9FIB - chains B and H of the 16 polymer chains in the assembly; structure by electron microscopy, 2.30 A resolution.

== Chain B ==
Molecule: 16S rRNA
Source organism: Escherichia coli
Sequence (1083 nucleotides; row label = number of the first residue in the row; note: 459 numbers in that range are skipped by the numbering (no residue carries them; nothing is unmodelled there)):
     1 AAAUUGAAGA GUUUGAUCAU GGCUCAGAUU GAACGCUGGC GGCAGGCCUA ACACAUGCAA
    61 GUCGAACGGU AACAGGAAGA AGCUUGCUUC UUUGCUGACG AGUGGCGGAC GGGUGAGUAA
   121 UGUCUGGGAA ACUGCCUGAU GGAGGGGGAU AACUACUGGA AACGGUAGCU AAUACCGCAU
   181 AACGUCGCAA GACCAAAGAG GGGGACCUUC GGGCCUCUUG CCAUCGGAUG UGCCCAGAUG
   241 GGAUUAGCUA GUAGGUGGGG UAACGGCUCA CCUAGGCGAC GAUCCCUAGC UGGUCUGAGA
   301 GGAUGACCAG CCACACUGGA ACUGAGACAC GGUCCAGACU CCUACGGGAG GCAGCAGUGG
   361 GGAAUAUUGC ACAAUGGGCG CAAGCCUGAU GCAGCCAUGC CGCGUGUAUG AAGAAGCCCU
   421 UCGGGUUGUA AAGUACUUUC AGCGGGGAGG AAGGGAGUAA AGUUAAUACC UUUGCUCAUU
   481 GACGUUACCC GCAGAAGAAG CACCGGCUAA CUCCGUGCCA GCAGCCXCGG UAAUACGGAG
   541 GGUGCAAGCG UUAAUCGGAA UUACUGGGCG UAAAGCGCAC GCAGGCGGUU UGUUAAGUCA
   601 GAUGUGAAAU CCCCGGGCUC AACCUGGGAA CUGCAUCUGA UACUGGCAAG CUUGAGUCUC
   661 GUAGAGGGGG GUAGAAUUCC AGGUGUAGCG GUGAAAUGCG UAGAGAUCUG GAGGAAUACC
   721 GGUGGCGAAG GCGGCCCCCU GGACGAAGAC UGACGCUCAG GUGCGAAAGC GUGGGGAGCA
   781 AACAGGAUUA GAUACCCUGG UAGUCCACGC CGUAAACGAU GUCGACUUGG AGGUUGUGCC
   841 CUUGAGGCGU GGCUUCCGGA GCUAACGCGU UAAGUCGACC GCCUGGGGAG UACGGCCGCA
   901 AGGUUAAAAC UCAAAUGAAU UGACGGGGG
  1389 CUUGUACACA CCGCCCGUXA CACCAUGGGA GUGGGUUGCA AAAGAAGUAG GUAGCUUAAC
  1449 CUUCGGGAGG GCGCUUACCA CUUUGUGAUU CAUGACUGGG GUGAAGUCGU AACAAGGUAA
  1509 CCGUAGGGGA ACCUGCGGUU GGAUCACCUC CUUA
Disordered / not traced: 79-92, 205-213, 841-845, 1389, 1534-1542
Modified / non-standard residues: PSU (pseudouridine-5'-monophosphate) at position 516, G7M (N7-methyl-guanosine-5'-monophosphate) at position 527, 4OC (4n,o2'-methylcytidine-5'-monophosphate) at position 1402, 5MC (5-methylcytidine-5'-monophosphate) at position 1407, UR3 (3-methyluridine-5'-monophoshate) at position 1498, 2MG (2N-methylguanosine-5'-monophosphate) at position 1516, MA6 (6N-dimethyladenosine-5'-monophoshate) at position 1518, MA6 (6N-dimethyladenosine-5'-monophoshate) at position 1519
Bound ions: K+ site 1: U5 (shared with 5 residues of chain D); K+ site 2: G11, U12, G21, G22; Mg2+ site 1 near G21 (its only coordinating residue here); Mg2+ site 2: C48, G115; Mg2+ site 3: A59, C386, U387; K+ site 3: G61, U62, G104, G105; Mg2+ site 4 near G100 (its only coordinating residue here); K+ site 4: G107, G324, G326; K+ site 5: G107, G108, G326; Mg2+ site 5: A109, G331; K+ site 6: C110, G111; Mg2+ site 6 near G111 (its only coordinating residue here); 18 more K+ sites not listed; 34 more Mg2+ sites not listed
Ligand contacts: A1IC4 ((2S,3S)-2-[[(2S)-2-[[(2S,4S)-5-aminocarbonyloxy-4-oxidanyl-2-[[(2S,3R)-3-oxidanylpiperidin-2-yl]carbonylamino]pentanoyl]amino]-3-(1H-imidazol-4-yl)propanoyl]amino]-3-(2-chloranyl-1H-imidazol-4-yl)-3-oxidanyl-propanoic acid): U692, G693, U788, U789, G791, A792, A794, C795, C796, U1506
From the paper describing this entry:
  - binding site for A1IC4: G693, U788, U789, U1506

== Chain H ==
Molecule: Small ribosomal subunit protein uS8
Source organism: Escherichia coli
UniProt: P0A7W7 (RS8_ECOLI); residue numbers follow UniProt; this construct covers 1-130
Amino-acid sequence (130 residues; numbered 1 to 130; the number before each row is that of its first residue):
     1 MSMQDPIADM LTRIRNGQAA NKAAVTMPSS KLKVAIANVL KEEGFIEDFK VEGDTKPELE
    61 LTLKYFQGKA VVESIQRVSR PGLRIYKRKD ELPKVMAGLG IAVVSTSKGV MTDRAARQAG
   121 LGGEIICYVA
Disordered / not traced: 1

== Interface between chain B and chain H ==
Pairs across the interface (72):
  C586(B) / Gln-4(H)  hydrogen bond to the sugar
  C586(B) / Pro-81(H)  phosphate contact
  G587(B) / Gln-4(H)  sugar contact
  G587(B) / Pro-81(H)  phosphate contact
  G587(B) / Arg-84(H)  salt bridge to the phosphate
  G588(B) / Met-3(H)  sugar contact
  G588(B) / Pro-6(H)  phosphate contact
  U589(B) / Pro-6(H)  phosphate contact
  U589(B) / Ser-30(H)  phosphate contact
  U590(B) / Ser-30(H)  phosphate contact
  U590(B) / Lys-31(H)  hydrogen bond to the phosphate
  U591(B) / Lys-31(H)  salt bridge to the phosphate
  G597(B) / Tyr-86(H)  hydrogen bond to the base
  U598(B) / Tyr-86(H)  sugar contact
  C599(B) / Lys-87(H)  sugar contact
  C599(B) / Arg-88(H)  phosphate contact
  C599(B) / Leu-121(H)  sugar contact
  C599(B) / Gly-122(H)  hydrogen bond to the sugar
  C599(B) / Gly-123(H)  sugar contact
  A600(B) / Arg-88(H)  phosphate contact
  A600(B) / Lys-89(H)  hydrogen bond to the phosphate
  A600(B) / Gly-120(H)  sugar contact
  G601(B) / Lys-89(H)  salt bridge to the phosphate
  G633(B) / Arg-88(H)  salt bridge to the phosphate
  A640(B) / Ser-107(H)  hydrogen bond to the sugar
  A640(B) / Lys-108(H)  hydrogen bond to the phosphate
  U641(B) / Ser-107(H)  sugar contact
  U641(B) / Lys-108(H)  salt bridge to the phosphate
  A642(B) / Ser-105(H)  hydrogen bond to the base
  A642(B) / Thr-106(H)  base contact
  A642(B) / Ser-107(H)  base contact
  A642(B) / Gly-109(H)  sugar contact
  A642(B) / Val-110(H)  sugar contact
  C643(B) / Leu-32(H)  sugar contact
  C643(B) / Ser-105(H)  hydrogen bond to the sugar
  C643(B) / Glu-124(H)  hydrogen bond to the sugar
  U644(B) / Arg-84(H)  sugar contact
  U652(B) / Thr-55(H)  sugar contact
  U652(B) / Lys-56(H)  phosphate contact
  U653(B) / Thr-55(H)  base contact
  U653(B) / Lys-56(H)  salt bridge to the phosphate
  G755(B) / Ser-2(H)  base contact
  G755(B) / Gln-4(H)  base contact
  C756(B) / Ser-2(H)  hydrogen bond to the sugar
  C756(B) / Gln-4(H)  hydrogen bond to the base
  C823(B) / Ser-2(H)  hydrogen bond to the sugar
  G824(B) / Ser-2(H)  hydrogen bond to the sugar
  G824(B) / Met-3(H)  sugar contact
  A825(B) / Met-3(H)  sugar contact
  A825(B) / Asp-9(H)  hydrogen bond to the sugar
  A825(B) / Arg-13(H)  hydrogen bond to the sugar
  C826(B) / Arg-13(H)  sugar contact
  C826(B) / Asn-16(H)  hydrogen bond to the base
  U827(B) / Asn-16(H)  sugar contact
  U827(B) / Ala-20(H)  phosphate contact
  U827(B) / Lys-22(H)  salt bridge to the phosphate
  U828(B) / Lys-22(H)  salt bridge to the phosphate
  G874(B) / Asn-16(H)  base contact
  U875(B) / Thr-12(H)  base contact
  U875(B) / Arg-15(H)  hydrogen bond to the sugar
  U875(B) / Asn-16(H)  hydrogen bond to the sugar
  C876(B) / Ala-8(H)  sugar contact
  C876(B) / Thr-12(H)  hydrogen bond to the sugar
  C876(B) / Arg-15(H)  salt bridge to the phosphate
  G877(B) / Ser-2(H)  hydrogen bond to the base
  G877(B) / Asp-5(H)  sugar contact
  G877(B) / Ala-8(H)  sugar contact
  A878(B) / Gln-4(H)  hydrogen bond to the sugar
  A878(B) / Arg-80(H)  salt bridge to the phosphate
  A878(B) / Pro-81(H)  phosphate contact
  A878(B) / Gly-82(H)  hydrogen bond to the phosphate
  C879(B) / Gly-82(H)  phosphate contact
Interface residues without a listed pair, chain B (35 interface residues in all): G585, U632
Interface residues without a listed pair, chain H (40 interface residues in all): Ser-29, Arg-77, Leu-83

== Summary ==
The interface between chain B and chain H involves 35 residues on one side and 40 on the other, with 23
hydrogen bonds and 10 salt bridges. Polar pairs include G597(B)/Tyr-86(H), A642(B)/Ser-105(H) and
C756(B)/Gln-4(H). Bound to chain B: compound A1IC4. From the paper: a binding site for A1IC4 at G693(B),
U788(B) and U789(B) among others.
Chain B is 16S rRNA and chain H is Small ribosomal subunit protein uS8, both from Escherichia coli; the
structure, Structure of 30S-IF1-IF3-mRNA-GE81112A complex, was determined by electron microscopy (same
publication as 9FCO, 9FDA and 9G06).
